Entry 3GQG (X-ray diffraction, 1.73 A resolution); this record covers chains B and C of the 4 polymer chains in the assembly.

# Chain B
Name: Hemoglobin subunit beta
From: Trematomus bernacchii
UniProtKB: P80044 (HBB_PAGBE); residues 1-146 here correspond to UniProt positions 2-147 (UniProt number = residue number + 1)
Sequence (146 residues; numbered 1 to 146; the number before each row is that of its first residue):
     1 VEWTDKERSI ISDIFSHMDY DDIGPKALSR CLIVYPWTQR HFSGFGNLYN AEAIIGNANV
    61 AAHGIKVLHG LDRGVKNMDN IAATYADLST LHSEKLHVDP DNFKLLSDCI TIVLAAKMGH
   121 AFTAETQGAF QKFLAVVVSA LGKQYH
UniProt features mapped onto this chain:
  - binding site (heme b): H63, H92
Metal / ion sites: heme Fe near H92 (its only coordinating residue here)
Residues lining bound ligands: heme (HEM): T38, H41, F42, H63, K66, V67, G70, L71, R73, L88, L91, H92, L96, V98, N102, F103, L106, L141
Reported in the primary citation:
  - conformationally variable residues: Y145

# Chain C
Name: Hemoglobin subunit alpha
From: Trematomus bernacchii
UniProtKB: P80043 (HBA_PAGBE); residues 1-142 here = UniProt positions 1-142
Sequence (143 residues; row label = number of the first residue in the row; numbering starts at 0):
     0 XSLSDKDKAA VRALWSKIGK SADAIGNDAL SRMIVVYPQT KTYFSHWPDV TPGSPHIKAH
    60 GKKVMGGIAL AVSKIDDLKT GLMELSEQHA YKLRVDPANF KILNHCILVV ISTMFPKEFT
   120 PEAHVSLDKF LSGVALALAE RYR
Differences from the reference sequence: insertion (0)
Modified positions: ACE (acetyl group) at position 0
UniProt features mapped onto this chain:
  - binding site (O2): H59
  - binding site (heme b): H88
  - modified residue: S1 (N-acetylserine)
Metal / ion sites: heme Fe near H88 (its only coordinating residue here)
Residues lining bound ligands: heme (HEM): M32, T39, Y42, F43, H45, W46, H59, K62, V63, G66, I67, L84, Q87, H88, L92, V94, N98, F99, L102, N103, I106, V133, L137
Reported in the primary citation:
  - binding site for heme: H45

# Interface between chain B and chain C
Pairs across the interface (30; chain B residue first):
  V34(B) - R142(C)  hydrogen bond (backbone-side chain)
  Y35(B) - R142(C)
  P36(B) - R93(C)  hydrogen bond (backbone-side chain)
  P36(B) - Y141(C)
  P36(B) - R142(C)
  W37(B) - R93(C)
  W37(B) - D95(C)  hydrogen bond
  W37(B) - P96(C)
  W37(B) - Y141(C)  hydrophobic
  Q39(B) - R93(C)  hydrogen bond
  R40(B) - T41(C)  hydrogen bond (side chain-backbone)
  R40(B) - Y42(C)
  R40(B) - L92(C)
  R40(B) - R93(C)
  H97(B) - T41(C)
  H97(B) - S44(C)
  V98(B) - T41(C)
  D99(B) - T41(C)
  D99(B) - Y42(C)  hydrogen bond
  D99(B) - D95(C)
  D99(B) - N98(C)  hydrogen bond
  P100(B) - Q38(C)
  D101(B) - D95(C)
  D101(B) - A97(C)
  N102(B) - D95(C)  hydrogen bond
  L105(B) - D95(C)
  Y145(B) - P37(C)
  Y145(B) - T41(C)
  H146(B) - P37(C)
  H146(B) - K40(C)  hydrogen bond (backbone-side chain)
Also at the interface, not in a pair above, chain C (15 interface residues in all): V94
Interface features reported in the paper:
  - pairs named by the authors: D101(B)-D95(C) (hydrogen bond)

# Summary
The chain B/chain C interface involves 15 residues from each chain; the contacts include 9 hydrogen bonds.
Polar pairs include V34(B)-R142(C), P36(B)-R93(C) and W37(B)-D95(C). The paper describes a hydrogen bond
between D101(B) and D95(C). Chain B binds heme. Ligands of chain C: heme. The paper reports a binding site for
heme at H45(C); conformational variability at Y145(B).
Here chain B is Hemoglobin subunit beta and chain C is Hemoglobin subunit alpha, both from Trematomus
bernacchii. Entry 3GQG (Crystal structure at acidic pH of the ferric form of the Root effect hemoglobin from
Trematomus ...) was determined by X-ray diffraction.
